4A93 - chains A and E of the 15 polymer chains in the assembly; structure by X-ray diffraction, 3.40 A resolution.

== Chain A ==
Molecule: DNA-directed RNA polymerase II subunit RPB1
Source organism: Saccharomyces cerevisiae
Notes: EC 2.7.7.6
UniProtKB: P04050 (RPB1_YEAST); residues 1-1732 here = UniProt positions 1-1732
Sequence (1732 residues; numbered 1 to 1732; the number before each row is that of its first residue):
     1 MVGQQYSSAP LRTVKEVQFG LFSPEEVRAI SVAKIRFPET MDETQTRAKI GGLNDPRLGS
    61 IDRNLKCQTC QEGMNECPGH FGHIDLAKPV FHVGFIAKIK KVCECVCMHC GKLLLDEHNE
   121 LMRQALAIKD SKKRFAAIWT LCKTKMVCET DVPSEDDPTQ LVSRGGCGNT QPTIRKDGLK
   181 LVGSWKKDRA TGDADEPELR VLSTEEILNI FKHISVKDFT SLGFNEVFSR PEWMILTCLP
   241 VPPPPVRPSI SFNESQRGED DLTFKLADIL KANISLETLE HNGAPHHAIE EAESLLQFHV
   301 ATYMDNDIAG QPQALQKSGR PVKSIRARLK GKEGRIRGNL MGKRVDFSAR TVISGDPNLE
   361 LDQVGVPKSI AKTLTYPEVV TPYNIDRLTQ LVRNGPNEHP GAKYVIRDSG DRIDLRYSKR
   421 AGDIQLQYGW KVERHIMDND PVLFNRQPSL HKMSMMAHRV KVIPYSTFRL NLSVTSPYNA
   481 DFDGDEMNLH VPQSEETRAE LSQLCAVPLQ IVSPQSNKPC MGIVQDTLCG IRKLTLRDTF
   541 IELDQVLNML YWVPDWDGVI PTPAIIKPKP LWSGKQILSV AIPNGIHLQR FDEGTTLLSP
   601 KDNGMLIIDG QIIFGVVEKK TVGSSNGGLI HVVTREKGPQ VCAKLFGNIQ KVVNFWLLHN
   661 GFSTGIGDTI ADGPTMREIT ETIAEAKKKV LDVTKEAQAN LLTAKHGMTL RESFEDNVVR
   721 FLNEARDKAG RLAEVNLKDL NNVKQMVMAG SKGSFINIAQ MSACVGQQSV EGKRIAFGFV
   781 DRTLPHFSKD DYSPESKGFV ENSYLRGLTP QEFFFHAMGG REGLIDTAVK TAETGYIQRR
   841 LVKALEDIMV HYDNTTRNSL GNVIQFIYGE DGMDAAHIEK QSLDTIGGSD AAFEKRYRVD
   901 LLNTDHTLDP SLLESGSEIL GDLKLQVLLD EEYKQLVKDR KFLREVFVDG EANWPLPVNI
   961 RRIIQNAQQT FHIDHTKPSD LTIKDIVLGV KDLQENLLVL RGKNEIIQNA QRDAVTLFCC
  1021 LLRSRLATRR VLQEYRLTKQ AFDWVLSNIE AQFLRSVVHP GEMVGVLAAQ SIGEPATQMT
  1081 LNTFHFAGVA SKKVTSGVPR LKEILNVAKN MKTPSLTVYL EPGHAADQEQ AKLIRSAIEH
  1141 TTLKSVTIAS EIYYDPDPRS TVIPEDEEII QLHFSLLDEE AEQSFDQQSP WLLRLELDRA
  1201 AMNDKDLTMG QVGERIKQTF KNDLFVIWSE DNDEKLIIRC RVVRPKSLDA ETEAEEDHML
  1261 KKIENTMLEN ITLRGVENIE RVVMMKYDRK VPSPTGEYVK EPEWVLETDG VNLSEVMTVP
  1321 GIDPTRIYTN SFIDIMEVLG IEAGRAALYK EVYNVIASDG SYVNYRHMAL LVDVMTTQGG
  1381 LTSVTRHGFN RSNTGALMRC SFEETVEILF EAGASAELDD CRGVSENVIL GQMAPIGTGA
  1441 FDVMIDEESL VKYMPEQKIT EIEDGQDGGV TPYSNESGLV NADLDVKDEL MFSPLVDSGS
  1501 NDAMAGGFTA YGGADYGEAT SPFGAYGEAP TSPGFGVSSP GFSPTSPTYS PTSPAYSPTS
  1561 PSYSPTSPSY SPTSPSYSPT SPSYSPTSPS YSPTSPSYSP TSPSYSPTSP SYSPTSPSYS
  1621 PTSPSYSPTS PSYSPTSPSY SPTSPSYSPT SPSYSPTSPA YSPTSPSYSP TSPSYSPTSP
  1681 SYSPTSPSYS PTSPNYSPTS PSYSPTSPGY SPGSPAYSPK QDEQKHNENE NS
Disordered / not traced: 1-2, 1081-1091, 1177-1186, 1244-1253, 1456-1732
Bound ions: Zn2+ site 1: Cys-67, Cys-70, Cys-77, His-80; Zn2+ site 2: Cys-107, Cys-110, Cys-148, Cys-167; Mg2+: Asp-481, Asp-483, Asp-485 (shared with 1 residue of chain P)
UniProt features mapped onto this chain:
  - region: Pro-248 to Asp-260 (Lid loop), Asn-306 to Lys-323 (Rudder loop), Pro-810 to Glu-822 (Bridging helix)
  - binding site (Zn(2+)): Cys-67, Cys-70, Cys-77, His-80, Cys-107, Cys-110, Cys-148, Cys-167
  - binding site (Mg(2+)): Asp-481, Asp-483, Asp-485
  - modified residue: Thr-1471 (Phosphothreonine)
  - cross-link (Glycyl lysine isopeptide (Lys-Gly)): Lys-695 (interchain with G-Cter in ubiquitin), Lys-1246 (interchain with G-Cter in ubiquitin), Lys-1350 (interchain with G-Cter in ubiquitin)
  - natural variant: Ser-1653 to Pro-1659 (deletion: In strain: A364A)
  - mutagenesis: Lys-1246 (K1246R: Impairs ubiquitination during transcription stress)
What the authors report for this chain:
  - mutagenesis - G730D (10-fold): decreased catalytic activity
  - mutagenesis - E1103G: increased growth in response to UV
  - mutagenesis - G730D: decreased growth in response to UV
  - mutagenesis - G730D: abolished catalytic activity on the bypass
  - mutagenesis - E1103G: increased catalytic activity on the bypass
  - mutagenesis - T1095G: increased catalytic activity on lesion bypass
  - mutagenesis - E1103G: increased catalytic activity on 30T-CPD

== Chain E ==
Molecule: DNA-directed RNA polymerases I, II, and III subunit rpabc 1
Source organism: Saccharomyces cerevisiae
UniProtKB: P20434 (RPAB1_YEAST); residues 1-215 here = UniProt positions 1-215
Sequence (215 residues; numbered 1 to 215; the number before each row is that of its first residue):
     1 MDQENERNIS RLWRAFRTVK EMVKDRGYFI TQEEVELPLE DFKAKYCDSM GRPQRKMMSF
    61 QANPTEESIS KFPDMGSLWV EFCDEPSVGV KTMKTFVIHI QEKNFQTGIF VYQNNITPSA
   121 MKLVPSIPPA TIETFNEAAL VVNITHHELV PKHIRLSSDE KRELLKRYRL KESQLPRIQR
   181 ADPVALYLGL KRGEVVKIIR KSETSGRYAS YRICM
Disordered / not traced: 1

== Interface between chain A and chain E ==
Contacting residue pairs (88; chain A residue first):
  Arg-857(A) / Tyr-168(E)  hydrogen bond (side chain-backbone)
  Arg-857(A) / Leu-170(E)
  Arg-857(A) / Gln-174(E)
  Leu-860(A) / Gln-174(E)  hydrogen bond (backbone-side chain)
  Gly-861(A) / Gln-174(E)  hydrogen bond (backbone-side chain)
  Asn-862(A) / Ser-173(E)
  Asn-862(A) / Gln-174(E)
  Val-863(A) / Gln-174(E)  hydrogen bond (backbone-backbone)
  Val-863(A) / Pro-176(E)
  Gln-865(A) / Tyr-208(E)
  Phe-866(A) / Tyr-168(E)
  Phe-866(A) / Tyr-208(E)  hydrogen bond (backbone-side chain)
  Phe-866(A) / Tyr-211(E)  hydrophobic
  Ile-867(A) / Tyr-168(E)
  Gly-869(A) / Thr-204(E)  hydrogen bond (backbone-side chain)
  Glu-870(A) / Arg-200(E)  salt bridge
  Glu-870(A) / Ser-202(E)  hydrogen bond
  Glu-870(A) / Thr-204(E)
  Glu-870(A) / Ser-205(E)  hydrogen bond (backbone-side chain)
  Glu-870(A) / Tyr-208(E)
  Asp-871(A) / Thr-204(E)  hydrogen bond
  Asp-871(A) / Ser-205(E)
  Phe-942(A) / Gly-206(E)
  Phe-942(A) / Arg-207(E)
  Glu-945(A) / Lys-201(E)  salt bridge
  Val-946(A) / Lys-201(E)
  Val-946(A) / Ser-202(E)
  Phe-947(A) / Glu-203(E)
  Trp-954(A) / Glu-203(E)
  Leu-956(A) / Thr-204(E)
  Asn-1004(A) / Arg-167(E)
  Ile-1006(A) / Glu-163(E)
  Ile-1006(A) / Leu-164(E)  hydrophobic
  Ile-1006(A) / Arg-167(E)
  Ile-1006(A) / Tyr-168(E)  hydrophobic
  Ile-1007(A) / Tyr-168(E)
  Ala-1010(A) / Tyr-168(E)
  Asp-1013(A) / Ser-205(E)
  Asp-1013(A) / Arg-207(E)
  Ala-1014(A) / Ser-205(E)
  Thr-1016(A) / Ser-205(E)
  Thr-1016(A) / Arg-207(E)
  Leu-1017(A) / Thr-204(E)
  Leu-1017(A) / Ser-205(E)  hydrogen bond (backbone-backbone)
  Leu-1017(A) / Gly-206(E)
  Met-1317(A) / Val-142(E)
  Thr-1318(A) / Arg-11(E)  hydrogen bond
  Thr-1318(A) / Arg-14(E)  hydrogen bond (backbone-side chain)
  Thr-1318(A) / Val-141(E)
  Thr-1318(A) / Val-142(E)
  Pro-1324(A) / Val-142(E)  hydrophobic
  Pro-1324(A) / His-147(E)
  Thr-1325(A) / His-146(E)  hydrogen bond (side chain-backbone)
  Thr-1325(A) / His-147(E)
  Thr-1325(A) / Glu-148(E)  hydrogen bond (backbone-backbone)
  Arg-1326(A) / Glu-148(E)
  Ile-1327(A) / His-147(E)  hydrogen bond (backbone-side chain)
  Glu-1337(A) / Pro-183(E)
  Val-1338(A) / Ile-144(E)
  Val-1338(A) / Pro-183(E)
  Leu-1339(A) / Ile-144(E)  hydrophobic
  Leu-1339(A) / His-147(E)
  Leu-1339(A) / Val-150(E)
  Leu-1339(A) / Val-184(E)
  Gly-1340(A) / Asp-182(E)
  Gly-1340(A) / Pro-183(E)
  Gly-1340(A) / Val-184(E)
  Ile-1341(A) / Asp-182(E)  hydrogen bond (backbone-side chain)
  Ile-1341(A) / Arg-212(E)
  Glu-1342(A) / Pro-151(E)
  Glu-1342(A) / His-153(E)
  Glu-1342(A) / Ile-198(E)
  Glu-1342(A) / Arg-200(E)  salt bridge
  Glu-1342(A) / Arg-212(E)  salt bridge
  Ala-1343(A) / Leu-149(E)
  Ala-1343(A) / Val-150(E)  hydrophobic
  Arg-1345(A) / Arg-200(E)
  Tyr-1349(A) / Glu-203(E)  hydrogen bond
  Tyr-1365(A) / Glu-203(E)
  Tyr-1365(A) / Thr-204(E)
  Arg-1366(A) / Thr-204(E)
  Thr-1376(A) / Arg-212(E)  hydrogen bond (backbone-side chain)
  Thr-1377(A) / Pro-176(E)
  Thr-1377(A) / Arg-177(E)  hydrogen bond (backbone-backbone)
  Thr-1377(A) / Arg-212(E)
  Gln-1378(A) / Arg-177(E)  hydrogen bond
  Gly-1379(A) / Arg-177(E)
  Gly-1379(A) / Gln-179(E)
Interface residues without a listed pair, chain A (52 interface residues in all): Thr-855, Tyr-1328, Met-1336, Ala-1346, Ala-1347, Asp-1373
Interface residues without a listed pair, chain E (43 interface residues in all): Ala-138, Arg-169, Leu-175, Ile-178, Ala-209, Ser-210

== Overview ==
Chain A and chain E form an interface of 52 and 43 residues respectively, with 20 hydrogen bonds and 4 salt
bridges. Polar contacts include Glu-870(A)/Arg-200(E), Glu-945(A)/Lys-201(E) and Glu-1342(A)/Arg-200(E). The
paper reports that G730D of chain A reduces catalytic activity; E1103G of chain A increases growth in response
to UV.
Chain A is DNA-directed RNA polymerase II subunit RPB1 and chain E is DNA-directed RNA polymerases I, II, and
III subunit rpabc 1, both from Saccharomyces cerevisiae; the structure, RNA Polymerase II elongation complex
containing a CPD Lesion, was determined by X-ray diffraction.
